7KFA - chains A and B of the 3 polymer chains in the assembly; structure by X-ray diffraction, 2.45 A resolution.

# Chain A
Molecule: Proprotein convertase subtilisin/kexin type 9 Propeptide
Organism: Homo sapiens
UniProt: Q8NBP7 (PCSK9_HUMAN); numbering as in UniProt (aligned over 29-152)
Chain sequence (124 residues; numbered 29 to 152; the number before each row is that of its first residue):
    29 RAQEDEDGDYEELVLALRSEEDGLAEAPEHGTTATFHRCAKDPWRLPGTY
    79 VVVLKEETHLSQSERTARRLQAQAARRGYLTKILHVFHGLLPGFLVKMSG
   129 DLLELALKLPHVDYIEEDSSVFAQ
Unresolved in the structure: 29-60

# Chain B
Molecule: Proprotein convertase subtilisin/kexin type 9
Organism: Homo sapiens
Notes: EC 3.4.21.-
UniProt: Q8NBP7 (PCSK9_HUMAN); residue numbers follow UniProt; this construct covers 153-692
Chain sequence (546 residues; each row starts with the number of its first residue):
   153 SIPWNLERITPPRYRADEYQPPDGGSLVEVYLLDTSIQSDHREIEGRVMV
   203 TDFENVPEEDGTRFHRQASKCDSHGTHLAGVVSGRDAGVAKGASMRSLRV
   253 LNCQGKGTVSGTLIGLEFIRKSQLVQPVGPLVVLLPLAGGYSRVLNAACQ
   303 RLARAGVVLVTAAGNFRDDACLYSPASAPEVITVGATNAQDQPVTLGTLG
   353 TNFGRCVDLFAPGEDIIGASSDCSTCFVSQSGTSQAAAHVAGIAAMMLSA
   403 EPELTLAELRQRLIHFSAKDVINEAWFPEDQRVLTPNLVAALPPSTHGAG
   453 WQLFCRTVWSAHSGPTRMATAIARCAPDEELLSCSSFSRSGKRRGERMEA
   503 QGGKLVCRAHNAFGGEGVYAIARCCLLPQANCSVHTAPPAEASMGTRVHC
   553 HQQGHVLTGCSSHWEVEDLGTHKPPVLRPRGQPNQCVGHREASIHASCCH
   603 APGLECKVKEHGIPAPQEQVTVACEEGWTLTGCSALPGTSHVLGAYAVDN
   653 TCVVRSRDVSTTGSTSEEAVTAVAICCRSRHLAQASQELQHHHHHH
Unresolved in the structure: 168-177, 213-219, 448-453, 515-516, 542-547, 571-583, 592, 616-618, 660-670, 683-698
Construct notes: variant Ile474 (Val in Q8NBP7), Glu670 (Gly in Q8NBP7); expression tag (693-698)
Cystine bridges: Cys223-Cys255, Cys323-Cys358, Cys457-Cys527, Cys477-Cys526, Cys486-Cys509, Cys534-Cys601, Cys552-Cys600, Cys562-Cys588, Cys608-Cys679, Cys626-Cys678, Cys635-Cys654
Ion coordination: Ca2+: Thr335, Cys358

# How chain A and chain B interact
Residue-residue contacts (62):
  Thr63(A) with Arg295(B), hydrogen bond
  His65(A) with Arg295(B), hydrogen bond
  Trp72(A) with Gly291(B); Gly292(B); Phe318(B), hydrophobic; Tyr325(B), hydrophobic
  Leu74(A) with Thr260(B)
  Val79(A) with Leu265(B), hydrophobic
  Val81(A) with Val296(B), hydrophobic
  His113(A) with Ile266(B); Glu269(B), salt bridge
  Phe115(A) with Leu265(B), hydrophobic; Ile266(B), hydrophobic; Glu269(B)
  His116(A) with Glu269(B), hydrogen bond (backbone-side chain); Lys273(B)
  Leu118(A) with Leu268(B); Glu269(B); Arg303(B), hydrogen bond (backbone-side chain); Leu304(B)
  Leu119(A) with Val296(B), hydrophobic; Ala299(B), hydrophobic; Ala300(B)
  Leu123(A) with Ser262(B)
  Tyr142(A) with Arg295(B); Val296(B); Ala299(B)
  Glu144(A) with Ser294(B), hydrogen bond; Arg295(B), hydrogen bond (side chain-backbone); Val296(B), hydrogen bond (side chain-backbone)
  Asp146(A) with Thr260(B); Val261(B), hydrogen bond (side chain-backbone); Ser262(B), hydrogen bond
  Ser147(A) with Thr260(B); Val261(B), hydrogen bond (backbone-backbone)
  Ser148(A) with Lys258(B); Gly259(B); Gly291(B)
  Val149(A) with Lys258(B); Gly259(B), hydrogen bond (backbone-backbone); Thr260(B); Val261(B), hydrophobic; Thr264(B); Ala290(B)
  Phe150(A) with Gly257(B); Leu289(B); Ala290(B), hydrogen bond (backbone-backbone)
  Ala151(A) with His226(B); Leu253(B), hydrophobic; Gly257(B), hydrogen bond (backbone-backbone); Pro288(B)
  Gln152(A) with His226(B), hydrogen bond (backbone-side chain); Pro288(B), hydrogen bond (backbone-backbone); Leu289(B); Ala290(B); Ala314(B); Gly316(B); Asn317(B), hydrogen bond (side chain-backbone); Phe318(B); Gly384(B); Thr385(B), hydrogen bond (backbone-backbone); Ser386(B), hydrogen bond (backbone-backbone)
Interface residues without a listed pair, chain A (25 interface residues in all): Cys67, Val114, Gly117, Asp141
Interface residues without a listed pair, chain B (36 interface residues in all): Arg272, Gln387

# Overview
Chain A and chain B form an interface of 25 and 36 residues respectively; the contacts include 18 hydrogen
bonds and 1 salt bridge. Polar pairs include His113(A)-Glu269(B), Thr63(A)-Arg295(B) and His65(A)-Arg295(B).
Thr335(B) and Cys358(B) form the Ca2+ site.
Chain A is Proprotein convertase subtilisin/kexin type 9 Propeptide and chain B is Proprotein convertase
subtilisin/kexin type 9, both from Homo sapiens; the structure, PCSK9 in complex with PCSK9i a 13mer cyclic
peptide LDLR disruptor, was determined by X-ray diffraction, deposited together with 7KEV.
